Entry 6UMM (electron microscopy, 3.70 A resolution); this record covers chains I and J of the 10 polymer chains in the assembly.

Chain I:
Protein: ESX-3 secretion system ATPase EccB3
Organism: Mycobacterium smegmatis (strain ATCC 700084 / mc(2)155)
Notes: EC 3.6.-.-
UniProt: A0QQ39 (ECCB3_MYCS2); numbering as in UniProt (aligned over 13-93)
Sequence (81 residues; numbered 13 to 93; the number before each row is that of its first residue):
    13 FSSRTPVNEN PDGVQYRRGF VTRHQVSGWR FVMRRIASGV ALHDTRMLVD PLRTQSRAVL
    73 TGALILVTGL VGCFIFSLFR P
Unresolved in the structure: 13-32

Chain J:
Protein: ESX-3 secretion system protein EccC3
Organism: Mycobacterium smegmatis (strain ATCC 700084 / mc(2)155)
UniProt: A0QQ40 (ECCC3_MYCS2); residues 1-403 here = UniProt positions 1-403
Sequence (403 residues; numbered 1 to 403; the number before each row is that of its first residue):
     1 MSRLIFEHQR RLTPPTTRKG TITIEPPPQL PRVVPPSLLR RVLPFLIVIL IVGMIVALFA
    61 TGMRLISPTM LFFPFVLLLA ATALYRGGDN KMRTEEVDAE RADYLRYLSV VRDNVRAHAA
   121 EQRAALEWSH PEPEVLATIP GTRRQWERDP RDRDFLVLRA GRHDVPLDAA LKVKDTADEI
   181 DLEPVAHSAL RGLLDVQRTV RDAPTGLDVA KLARITVIGE ADEARAAIRA WIAQAVTWHD
   241 PTMLGVALAA PDLESGDWSW LKWLPHVDVP NEADGVGPAR YLTTSTAELR ERLAPALADR
   301 PLFPAESGAA LKHLLVVLDD PDADPDDIAR KPGLTGVTVI HRTTELPNRE QYPDPERPIL
   361 RVADGRIERW QVGGWQPCVD VADAMSAAEA AHIARRLSRW DSN
Unresolved in the structure: 34-93

Interface between chain I and chain J:
Pairs across the interface - 14 pairs, chain I then chain J:
  His36(I) - Pro31(J)
  His36(I) - Val97(J)
  His36(I) - Glu183(J)  salt bridge
  Ser39(I) - Thr94(J)
  Ser39(I) - Arg101(J)
  Gly40(I) - Arg101(J)
  Phe43(I) - Asp98(J)
  Phe43(I) - Arg101(J)
  Phe43(I) - Leu105(J)  hydrophobic
  Arg46(I) - Asp98(J)  salt bridge
  Arg47(I) - Leu105(J)
  Arg58(I) - Ala102(J)
  Arg58(I) - Arg106(J)
  Leu60(I) - Arg106(J)
Also at the interface, not in a pair above, chain I (12 interface residues in all): Gln37, Val44, Thr57, Met59
Also at the interface, not in a pair above, chain J (12 interface residues in all): Ser109, Pro184, Val185

In short:
Chain I and chain J each contribute 12 residues to their interface; the contacts include 2 salt bridges. Polar
contacts include His36(I)-Glu183(J) and Arg46(I)-Asp98(J).
Here chain I is ESX-3 secretion system ATPase EccB3 and chain J is ESX-3 secretion system protein EccC3, both
from Mycobacterium smegmatis (strain ATCC 700084 / mc(2)155). Entry 6UMM (A complete structure of the ESX-3
translocon complex) was determined by electron microscopy.
